Entry 8Y5H (electron microscopy, 3.10 A resolution); this record covers chains B and D of the 5 polymer chains in the assembly.

Chain B:
Molecule: Spermidine/putrescine ABC transporter membrane protein
Source organism: Escherichia coli
UniProt: A0A037Y861 (A0A037Y861_ECOLX); residue numbers follow UniProt; this construct covers 1-285
Sequence (285 residues; row label = number of the first residue in the row):
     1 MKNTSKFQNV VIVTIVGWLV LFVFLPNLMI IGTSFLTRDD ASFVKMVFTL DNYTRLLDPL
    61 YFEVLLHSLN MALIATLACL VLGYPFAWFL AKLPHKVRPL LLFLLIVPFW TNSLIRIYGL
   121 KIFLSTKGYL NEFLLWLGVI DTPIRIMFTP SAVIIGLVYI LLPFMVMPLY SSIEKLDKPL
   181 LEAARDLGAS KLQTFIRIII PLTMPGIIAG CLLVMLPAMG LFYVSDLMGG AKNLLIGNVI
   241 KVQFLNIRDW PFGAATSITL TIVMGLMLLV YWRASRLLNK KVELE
Disordered / not traced: 1-6, 280-285
What the authors report for this chain:
  - mutagenesis - Y223A, D226A: abolished catalytic activity on PotD

Chain D:
Molecule: Spermidine/putrescine import ATP-binding protein PotA
Source organism: Escherichia coli
UniProt: A0A1Q6AZ03 (A0A1Q6AZ03_ECOLX); residue numbers follow UniProt; this construct covers 1-378
Sequence (378 residues; row label = number of the first residue in the row):
     1 MGQSKKLNKQ PSSLSPLVQL AGIRKCFDGK EVIPQLDLTI NNGEFLTLLG PSGCGKTTVL
    61 RLIAGLETVD SGRIMLDNED ITHVPAENRY VNTVFQSYAL FPHMTVFENV AFGLRMQKTP
   121 AAEITPRVME ALRMVQLETF AQRKPHQLSG GQQQRVAIAR AVVNKPRLLL LDQSLSALDY
   181 KLRKQMQNEL KALQRKLGIT FVFVTHDQEE ALTMSDRIVV MRDGRIEQDG TPREIYEEPK
   241 NLFVAGFIGE INMFNATVIE RLDEQRVRAN VEGRECNIYV NFAVEPGQKL HVLLRPEDLR
   301 VEEINDDNHA EGLIGYVRER NYKGMTLESV VELENGKMVM VSEFFNEDDP DFDHSLDQKM
   361 AINWVESWEV VLADEEHK
Disordered / not traced: 1-15, 374-378
Construct notes: engineered mutation Gln-173 (Glu in A0A1Q6AZ03); conflict Asp-223 (Glu in A0A1Q6AZ03), His-377 (Leu in A0A1Q6AZ03)

Chain B / chain D interface:
Residue-residue contacts (24):
  Lys-178(B) / Arg-61(D)
  Leu-180(B) / Ala-99(D)
  Leu-180(B) / Phe-101(D)  hydrophobic
  Glu-182(B) / Leu-66(D)
  Ala-183(B) / Ala-99(D)  hydrophobic
  Arg-185(B) / Gly-65(D)
  Arg-185(B) / Leu-66(D)
  Arg-185(B) / Ala-86(D)
  Arg-185(B) / Glu-87(D)
  Asp-186(B) / Leu-66(D)
  Asp-186(B) / Thr-93(D)
  Asp-186(B) / Phe-95(D)
  Leu-187(B) / Gly-113(D)
  Leu-187(B) / Arg-160(D)
  Leu-187(B) / Asn-164(D)
  Gly-188(B) / Met-116(D)
  Ala-189(B) / Met-116(D)  hydrophobic
  Gln-193(B) / Met-116(D)
  Arg-197(B) / His-103(D)  hydrogen bond (backbone-side chain)
  Arg-197(B) / Phe-112(D)
  Ile-198(B) / Phe-101(D)  hydrophobic
  Leu-202(B) / His-103(D)
  Leu-277(B) / His-103(D)
  Leu-278(B) / Pro-102(D)
Other interface residues (no listed pair), chain B (20 interface residues in all): Pro-179, Ala-184, Ser-190, Pro-201, Asn-279
Other interface residues (no listed pair), chain D (21 interface residues in all): Asn-92, Ser-97, Leu-100, Gln-117, His-146

Overview:
20 residues of chain B and 21 residues of chain D are in contact, with 1 hydrogen bond. The hydrogen-bonded
pair is Arg-197(B)/His-103(D). From the paper: Y223A and D226A of chain B abolish catalytic activity on PotD.
Here chain B is Spermidine/putrescine ABC transporter membrane protein and chain D is Spermidine/putrescine
import ATP-binding protein PotA, both from Escherichia coli. Entry 8Y5H (Cryo-EM structure of E.coli
spermidine transporter PotD-PotABC in pre-translocation state) was determined by electron microscopy,
deposited together with 8Y5F, 8Y5G, 8Y5I and 8ZX1.
